PDB entry 4ADF | X-ray diffraction, 4.40 A resolution (low resolution: residue-level contacts below are approximate; hydrogen-bond / salt-bridge calls are withheld) | chains A and B of the 12 polymer chains in the assembly

== Chain A (and B) ==
Protein: Secreted protein BARF1
Organism: Human herpesvirus 4
Notes: chain B of this document is another copy of the same molecule, construct and numbering; everything in this record applies to it too
Reference sequence: P0CW72 (BARF1_EBVG); residues 21-221 here = UniProt positions 21-221
Chain sequence (208 residues; each row starts with the number of its first residue):
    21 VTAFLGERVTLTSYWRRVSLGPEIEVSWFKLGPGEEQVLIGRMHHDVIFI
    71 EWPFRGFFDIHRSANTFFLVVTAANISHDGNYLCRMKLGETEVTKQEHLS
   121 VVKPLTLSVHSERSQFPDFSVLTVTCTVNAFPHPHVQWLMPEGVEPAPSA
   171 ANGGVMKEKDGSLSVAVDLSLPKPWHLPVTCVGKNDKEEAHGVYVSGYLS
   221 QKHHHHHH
Not modelled in the structure: 161-171, 220-228 (chain B: 162-172, 221-228)
Disulfide bonds: Cys146-Cys201
Covalently attached groups: N-acetylglucosamine (NAG) linked to Asn95
Construct notes: expression tag (222-228); engineered mutation Ser169 (Thr in P0CW72)
UniProt features mapped onto this chain:
  - glycosylation: Asn95 (N-linked (GlcNAc...) asparagine)

== Interface between chain A and chain B ==
Residue-residue contacts (22; chain A residue first):
  Gly26(A) - Trp72(B)
  Gly26(A) - Arg75(B)
  Arg28(A) - Ile68(B)
  Arg28(A) - Arg75(B)
  Arg28(A) - Asp79(B)
  Arg28(A) - Ile80(B)
  Ile68(A) - Arg28(B)
  Trp72(A) - Gly26(B)
  Arg75(A) - Gly26(B)
  Arg75(A) - Glu27(B)
  Arg75(A) - Arg28(B)
  Arg75(A) - Thr92(B)
  Gly76(A) - Gly76(B)
  Gly76(A) - Thr92(B)
  Asp79(A) - Arg28(B)
  Asp79(A) - Val90(B)
  Ile80(A) - Arg28(B)
  His81(A) - His81(B)
  Ser83(A) - Ser83(B)
  Val90(A) - Asp79(B)
  Thr92(A) - Arg75(B)
  Thr92(A) - Gly76(B)
Other interface residues (no listed pair), chain A (15 interface residues in all): Glu27, Phe78, Ala93
Other interface residues (no listed pair), chain B (15 interface residues in all): Phe78, Ala93

== Summary ==
The chain A/chain B interface involves 15 residues from each chain. Covalently linked N-acetylglucosamine: at
Asn95(A).
Both chains are Secreted protein BARF1 (Human herpesvirus 4). Entry 4ADF (CRYSTAL STRUCTURE OF THE HUMAN
COLONY-STIMULATING FACTOR 1 (hCSF-1) CYTOKINE IN COMPLEX WITH THE VIRAL RECEPTOR ...) was determined by X-ray
diffraction (same publication as 3UEZ, 3UF2, 3UF5 and 4ADQ).
